PDB entry 2AOB | X-ray diffraction, 1.80 A resolution | chain A

== Chain A ==
Name: Growth factor receptor-bound protein 2
From: Homo sapiens
Notes: fragment: SH2 (residues 55 - 153)
Reference sequence: P62993 (GRB2_HUMAN); residue numbers follow UniProt; this construct covers 55-153
Chain sequence (99 residues; row label = number of the first residue in the row):
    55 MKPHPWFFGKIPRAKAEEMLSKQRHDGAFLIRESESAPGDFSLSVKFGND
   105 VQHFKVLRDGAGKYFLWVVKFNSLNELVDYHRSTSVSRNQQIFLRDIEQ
Unresolved in the structure: 55, 152-153
Ligand contacts:
  - S1S (2-(4-((9S,10S,14S,Z)-18-(2-amino-2-oxoethyl)-9-(carboxymethyl)-14-(naphthalen-1-ylmethyl)-8,17,20-trioxo-7,16,19-triazaspiro[5.14]icos-11-en-10-yl)phenyl)malonic acid), molecule 1: H58, W60, F61
  - S1S, molecule 2: F61, E87, G93, F95, Y118
  - S1S, molecule 3: R67, R86, E87, S88, E89, S90, S96, Q106, H107, F108, K109, L111, L120
  - S1S, molecule 4: D113, A115, K117, R142
Curated features (UniProtKB/Swiss-Prot):
  - modified residue: K109 (N6-acetyllysine)
  - cross-link: K109 (Glycyl lysine isopeptide (Lys-Gly) (interchain with G-Cter in ubiquitin))
From the paper describing this entry:
  - binding site for S1S: F62, K64, I65, P66, R67, K69, M73, R86, S88, E89, S90, S96, Q106, H107, F108, K109, L111, F119, L120, W121, V123, Y134, R142

== In short ==
Bound to chain A: 4 copies of compound S1S. From the paper: a binding site for S1S at F62, K64 and I65 among
others.
Chain A is Growth factor receptor-bound protein 2 (Homo sapiens); the structure, Crystal structures of a
high-affinity macrocyclic peptide mimetic in complex with the Grb2 SH2 domain, was determined by X-ray
diffraction, deposited together with 2AOA.
